Entry 3A0I (X-ray diffraction, 2.20 A resolution); this record covers chain X.

Chain X:
Molecule: Glucokinase
From: Homo sapiens
Notes: EC 2.7.1.2; fragment: Enzyme
UniProt: P35557 (HXK4_HUMAN); residues 11-465 here correspond to UniProt positions 12-466 (UniProt number = residue number + 1)
Amino-acid sequence (455 residues; numbered 11 to 465; the number before each row is that of its first residue):
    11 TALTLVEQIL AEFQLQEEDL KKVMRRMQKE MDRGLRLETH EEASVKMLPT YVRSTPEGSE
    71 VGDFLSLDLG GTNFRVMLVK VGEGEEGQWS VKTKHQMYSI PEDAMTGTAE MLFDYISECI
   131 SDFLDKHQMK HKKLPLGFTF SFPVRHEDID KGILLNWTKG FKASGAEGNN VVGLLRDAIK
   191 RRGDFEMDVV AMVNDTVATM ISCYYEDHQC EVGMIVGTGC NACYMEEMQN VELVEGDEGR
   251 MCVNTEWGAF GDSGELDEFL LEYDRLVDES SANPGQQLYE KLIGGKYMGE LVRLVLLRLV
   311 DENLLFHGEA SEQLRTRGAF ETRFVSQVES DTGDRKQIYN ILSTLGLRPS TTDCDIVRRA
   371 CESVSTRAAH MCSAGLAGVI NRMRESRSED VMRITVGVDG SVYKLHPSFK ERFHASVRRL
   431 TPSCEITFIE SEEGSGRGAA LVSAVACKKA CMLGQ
Unresolved in the structure: 11-13, 462-465
Ligand contacts:
  - AJI (3-[(4-fluorophenyl)sulfanyl]-N-(4-methyl-1,3-thiazol-2-yl)-6-[(4-methyl-4H-1,2,4-triazol-3-yl)sulfanyl]pyridine-2-carboxamide): Tyr-61, Val-62, Arg-63, Ser-64, Pro-66, Glu-96, Gly-97, Gln-98, Ile-159, Met-210, Ile-211, Tyr-214, Tyr-215, His-218, Cys-220, Glu-221, Met-235, Leu-451, Val-452, Val-455, Ala-456
  - alpha-D-glucopyranose (GLC): Ser-151, Phe-152, Pro-153, Thr-168, Lys-169, Asn-204, Asp-205, Thr-206, Ile-225, Gly-229, Cys-230, Asn-231, Asn-254, Glu-256, Gln-287, Glu-290

In short:
Ligands of chain X: alpha-D-glucopyranose and compound AJI.
Chain X is Glucokinase (Homo sapiens); the structure, Human glucokinase in complex with a synthetic activator,
was determined by X-ray diffraction together with 3GOI from the same study.
